6ABS - chains A and B; structure by X-ray diffraction, 2.20 A resolution.

[Chain A (and B)]
Protein: Actin binding protein
Source organism: Saccharomyces cerevisiae S288C
Notes: chain B of this document is another copy of the same molecule, construct and numbering; everything in this record applies to it too
Reference sequence: P43597 (YFI6_YEAST); numbering as in UniProt (aligned over 1110-1233)
Chain sequence (124 residues; each row starts with the number of its first residue):
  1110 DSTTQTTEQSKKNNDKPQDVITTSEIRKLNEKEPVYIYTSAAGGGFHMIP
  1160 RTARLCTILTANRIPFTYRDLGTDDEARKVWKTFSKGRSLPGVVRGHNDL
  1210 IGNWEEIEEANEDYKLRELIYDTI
Unresolved in the structure: 1110-1130, 1150-1154 (chain B: 1110-1132, 1150-1154)
Construct notes: engineered mutation Ala1150 (Leu in P43597), Ala1162 (Asn in P43597), Cys1165 (Ser in P43597)

[How chain A and chain B interact]
Contacting residue pairs (16):
  Ala1162(A) - Thr1176(B)
  Cys1165(A) - Pro1143(B)  hydrophobic
  Cys1165(A) - Tyr1145(B)  hydrophobic
  Cys1165(A) - Thr1176(B)
  Thr1166(A) - Thr1176(B)
  Thr1169(A) - Tyr1145(B)  hydrogen bond
  Thr1169(A) - Arg1178(B)
  Arg1172(A) - Arg1178(B)
  Arg1172(A) - Asp1183(B)  salt bridge
  Arg1172(A) - Asp1184(B)
  Arg1172(A) - Glu1185(B)
  Phe1175(A) - Pro1143(B)  hydrophobic
  Thr1176(A) - Lys1141(B)
  Thr1176(A) - Glu1142(B)
  Tyr1177(A) - Lys1141(B)  hydrogen bond (backbone-backbone)
  Tyr1177(A) - Pro1143(B)  hydrophobic

[In short]
8 residues of chain A and 9 residues of chain B are in contact, with 2 hydrogen bonds and 1 salt bridge. Polar
pairs include Arg1172(A)-Asp1183(B), Thr1169(A)-Tyr1145(B) and Tyr1177(A)-Lys1141(B).
Both chains are Actin binding protein (Saccharomyces cerevisiae S288C). Entry 6ABS (Actin interacting protein
5 (Aip5, mutant)) was determined by X-ray diffraction (same publication as 6ABR).
